7AE9 - chains B and E of the 4 polymer chains in the assembly; structure by X-ray diffraction, 2.90 A resolution.

[Chain B]
Molecule: HEPN toxin
Source organism: Aphanizomenon flos-aquae 2012/KM1/D3
UniProtKB: A0A0B0QJR1 (A0A0B0QJR1_APHFL); residues 5-147 here correspond to UniProt positions 2-144 (UniProt number = residue number - 3)
Sequence (157 residues; numbered 1 to 157; the number before each row is that of its first residue):
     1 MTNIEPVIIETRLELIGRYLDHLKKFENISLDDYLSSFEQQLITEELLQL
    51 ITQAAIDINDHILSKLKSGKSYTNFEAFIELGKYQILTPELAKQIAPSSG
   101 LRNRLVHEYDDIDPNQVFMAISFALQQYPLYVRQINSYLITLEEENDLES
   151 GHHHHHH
Disordered / not traced: 1-2, 103-107, 145-157
Glycans and other covalent adducts: 2',3'-dideoxyadenosine-5'-monophosphate (2DA) linked to Tyr109
Differences from the reference sequence: initiating methionine (1); expression tag (2-4, 148-157); engineered mutation Glu46 (Arg43 in A0A0B0QJR1)
Residues lining bound ligands: 2',3'-dideoxyadenosine-5'-monophosphate (2DA): Val7, Ile8, Thr11, Arg12, Leu15

[Chain E]
Molecule: Mnt antitoxin
Source organism: Aphanizomenon flos-aquae 2012/KM1/D3
UniProtKB: A0A0B0QJN8 (A0A0B0QJN8_APHFL); residues 1-150 here = UniProt positions 1-150
Sequence (150 residues; row label = number of the first residue in the row):
     1 MQDKIPTIAELRELSLRLLTKIPYLKMLVLFGSRATGNINANSDWDFAVL
    51 YDEEKYNLYIQNNPLAAFVIPGILGEIFKINSDKIDIVELNHCSKLIAHF
   101 VARDGKVLYEEPGDEFDKFQQRVLLSNTEIKKIEKTKLENIENFLQRWGV
Disordered / not traced: 1-3, 39-41
Residues lining bound ligands: 2',3'-dideoxyadenosine-5'-monophosphate (2DA): Ser94, Leu96, Ile97, Phe100
Curated features (UniProtKB/Swiss-Prot):
  - motif: Gly32 to Asp46 (GSX(10)DXD motif)
  - active site: Asp44, Asp46
  - binding site (Mg(2+)): Asp44, Asp46, Asp86
  - mutagenesis: Phe31 (F31A: Very small amounts of HepT are di-AMPylated), Asp44 to Asp46 (No longer neutralizes HepT, no di-AMPylation of HepT), Asp44 (D44A: No longer neutralizes HepT, no di-AMPylation of HepT), Asn127 to Val150 (No di-AMPylation of HepT)

[How chain B and chain E interact]
Contacting residue pairs - 15 pairs, chain B then chain E:
  Pro97(B) - Asn63(E)
  Pro97(B) - Leu65(E)
  Pro97(B) - Val69(E)  hydrophobic
  Gly100(B) - Phe68(E)
  Leu101(B) - Phe68(E)  hydrophobic
  Glu108(B) - Asp86(E)
  Tyr109(B) - Phe31(E)
  Tyr109(B) - Asp46(E)
  Tyr109(B) - Asp86(E)  hydrogen bond (backbone-side chain)
  Asp111(B) - Ile87(E)
  Gln116(B) - Tyr56(E)  hydrogen bond
  Gln116(B) - Ala67(E)
  Gln116(B) - Phe68(E)
  Ala120(B) - Leu65(E)  hydrophobic
  Phe123(B) - Leu65(E)  hydrophobic
Other interface residues (no listed pair), chain B (13 interface residues in all): Phe75, Gln94, Ser98, Val117
Other interface residues (no listed pair), chain E (13 interface residues in all): Asn62, Pro64, Val88

[Overview]
The chain B/chain E interface involves 13 residues from each chain; the contacts include 2 hydrogen bonds.
Polar contacts include Tyr109(B)-Asp86(E) and Gln116(B)-Tyr56(E). Bound to chain B:
2',3'-dideoxyadenosine-5'-monophosphate. Bound to chain E: 2',3'-dideoxyadenosine-5'-monophosphate.
2',3'-dideoxyadenosine-5'-monophosphate is covalently linked to Tyr109(B).
Here chain B is HEPN toxin and chain E is Mnt antitoxin, both from Aphanizomenon flos-aquae 2012/KM1/D3. Entry
7AE9 (Crystal structure of mono-AMPylated HEPN(R46E) toxin in complex with MNT antitoxin) was determined by
X-ray diffraction together with 7AE2, 7AE6 and 7AER from the same study.
